Entry 6WA9 (X-ray diffraction, 4.62 A resolution (low resolution: residue-level contacts below are approximate; hydrogen-bond / salt-bridge calls are withheld)); this record covers chains G and L of the 18 polymer chains in the assembly.

[Chain G]
Molecule: Low calcium response locus protein D
Source organism: Chlamydia pneumoniae
Reference sequence: Q9Z8L5 (Q9Z8L5_CHLPN); residues 345-710 here = UniProt positions 345-710
Chain sequence (387 residues; numbered 324 to 710; the number before each row is that of its first residue):
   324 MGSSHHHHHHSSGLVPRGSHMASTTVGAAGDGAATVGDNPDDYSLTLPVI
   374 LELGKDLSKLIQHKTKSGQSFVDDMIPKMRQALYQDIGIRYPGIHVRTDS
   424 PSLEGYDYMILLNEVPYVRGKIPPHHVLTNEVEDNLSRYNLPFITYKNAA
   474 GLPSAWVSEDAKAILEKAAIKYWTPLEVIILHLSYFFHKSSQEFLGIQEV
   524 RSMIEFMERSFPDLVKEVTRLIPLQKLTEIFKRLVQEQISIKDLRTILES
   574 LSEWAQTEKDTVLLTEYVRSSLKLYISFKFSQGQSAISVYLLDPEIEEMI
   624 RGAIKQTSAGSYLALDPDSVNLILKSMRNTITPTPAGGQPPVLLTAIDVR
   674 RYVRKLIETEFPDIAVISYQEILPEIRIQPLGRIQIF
Not modelled in the structure: 324-361
Sequence notes: initiating methionine (324); expression tag (325-344)
Reported in the primary citation:
  - mutagenesis - L638A/D639A: unchanged stability
  - mutagenesis - L638A/D639A: abolished binding to CdsO (chain L)

[Chain L]
Molecule: CdsO
Source organism: Chlamydia pneumoniae
Reference sequence: Q9Z7J9 (Q9Z7J9_CHLPN); residues 25-110 here = UniProt positions 25-110
Chain sequence (107 residues; each row starts with the number of its first residue):
     4 MGSSHHHHHHSSGLVPRGSHMKEKRRLLEIEQEKLREKEAERDKVKNHYM
    54 QKIQQLRDLLDEGTTSDAVLQIKSYIKVVAVQLSEEEEKVNKQKEVVLAA
   104 SKELEKA
Not modelled in the structure: 4-22, 106-110
Sequence notes: initiating methionine (4); expression tag (5-24)

[Interface between chain G and chain L]
Residue-residue contacts - 19 pairs, chain G then chain L:
  Lys628(G) - Lys80(L)
  Lys628(G) - Val81(L)
  Lys628(G) - Val84(L)
  Thr630(G) - Val84(L)
  Tyr635(G) - Ser77(L)
  Tyr635(G) - Lys80(L)
  Tyr635(G) - Val81(L)
  Leu636(G) - Tyr78(L)
  Leu636(G) - Val81(L)
  Ala637(G) - Val81(L)
  Leu638(G) - Tyr78(L)
  Asp639(G) - His51(L)
  Pro640(G) - Lys55(L)
  Pro640(G) - Tyr78(L)
  Asp641(G) - Lys55(L)
  Asp641(G) - Gln58(L)
  Val643(G) - Gln74(L)
  Val643(G) - Tyr78(L)
  Thr682(G) - Asp70(L)
Also at the interface, not in a pair above, chain L (11 interface residues in all): Val82

[Summary]
The chain G/chain L interface involves 11 residues from each chain. The paper reports that L638A/D639A of
chain G abolish binding to CdsO (chain L); L638A/D639A of chain G leave stability unchanged.
Chain G is Low calcium response locus protein D and chain L is CdsO, both from Chlamydia pneumoniae; the
structure, Structure of the Chlamydia pneumoniae CdsV and CdsO protein complex, was determined by X-ray
diffraction, deposited together with 6WA6.
